7WCA - chains A and B of the 4 polymer chains in the assembly; structure by X-ray diffraction, 1.78 A resolution.

[Chain A (and B)]
Molecule: Catalase
From: Mycothermus thermophilus
Notes: EC 1.11.1.6; chain B of this document is another copy of the same molecule, construct and numbering; everything in this record applies to it too
Reference sequence: M4GGR7 (M4GGR7_9PEZI); residues 0-698 here correspond to UniProt positions 1-699 (UniProt number = residue number + 1)
Chain sequence (720 residues; row label = number of the first residue in the row; numbers below 1 keep their minus sign (Met-21 is residue -21)):
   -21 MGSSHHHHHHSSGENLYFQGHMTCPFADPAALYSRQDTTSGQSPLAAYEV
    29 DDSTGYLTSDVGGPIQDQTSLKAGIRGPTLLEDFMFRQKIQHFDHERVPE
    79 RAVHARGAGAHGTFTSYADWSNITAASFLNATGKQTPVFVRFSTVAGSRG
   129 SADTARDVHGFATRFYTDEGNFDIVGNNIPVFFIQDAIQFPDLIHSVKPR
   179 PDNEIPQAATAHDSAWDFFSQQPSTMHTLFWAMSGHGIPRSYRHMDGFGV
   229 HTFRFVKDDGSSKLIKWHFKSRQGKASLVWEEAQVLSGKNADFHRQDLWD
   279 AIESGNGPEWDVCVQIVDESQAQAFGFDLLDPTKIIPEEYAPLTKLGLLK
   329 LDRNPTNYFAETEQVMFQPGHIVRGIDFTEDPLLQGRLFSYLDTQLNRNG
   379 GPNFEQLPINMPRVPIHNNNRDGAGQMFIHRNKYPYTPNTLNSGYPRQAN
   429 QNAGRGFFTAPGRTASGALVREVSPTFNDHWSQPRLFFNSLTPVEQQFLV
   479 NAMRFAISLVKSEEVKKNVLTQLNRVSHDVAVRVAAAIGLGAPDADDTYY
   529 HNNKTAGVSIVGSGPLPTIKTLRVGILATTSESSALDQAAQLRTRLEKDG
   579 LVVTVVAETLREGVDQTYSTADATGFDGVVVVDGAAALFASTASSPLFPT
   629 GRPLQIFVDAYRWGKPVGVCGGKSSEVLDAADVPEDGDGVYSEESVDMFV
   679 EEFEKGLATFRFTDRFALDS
Not modelled in the structure: -21 to 19, 698 (chain B: -21 to 19)
Construct notes: initiating methionine (-21); expression tag (-20 to -1); engineered mutation Ala484 (Glu485 in M4GGR7)
Metal / ion sites: heme Fe near Tyr369 (its only coordinating residue here)
Residues lining bound ligands:
  - heme (HEM), molecule 1: Ile68, Phe71, Asp72
  - heme (HEM), molecule 2: Arg79, Ala80, Val81, His82, Arg119, Ser121, Gly138, Phe139, Ala140, Val153, Gly154, Asn155, Phe160, Ala165, Phe168, Val228, His229, Val343, Phe345, Leu361, Arg365, Ser368, Tyr369, Thr372, Gln373, Arg376
From the paper describing this entry:
  - mutagenesis - E484A: decreased catalytic activity
  - mutagenesis - T188D, T188I, E484A: increased catalytic activity on catechol
  - conformationally variable residues: Thr188

[Chain A / chain B interface]
Contacting residue pairs (79; chain A residue first):
  Ala51(A) - Ala51(B)  hydrophobic
  Pro56(A) - Leu58(B)  hydrophobic
  Thr57(A) - Leu58(B)
  Thr57(A) - Leu59(B)  hydrogen bond (backbone-backbone)
  Leu58(A) - Pro56(B)  hydrophobic
  Leu58(A) - Thr57(B)
  Leu59(A) - Thr57(B)  hydrogen bond (backbone-backbone)
  Leu59(A) - Leu59(B)
  Leu59(A) - Phe64(B)  hydrophobic
  Phe64(A) - Leu59(B)  hydrophobic
  Asp170(A) - Tyr414(B)
  Asp170(A) - Thr415(B)  hydrogen bond (side chain-backbone)
  His173(A) - Asn397(B)
  His173(A) - Pro413(B)  hydrogen bond (side chain-backbone)
  Ser174(A) - Tyr414(B)
  Arg178(A) - Lys411(B)
  Arg178(A) - Tyr412(B)
  Pro179(A) - Lys411(B)
  Pro179(A) - Pro413(B)
  Asp180(A) - Lys411(B)
  Asp191(A) - Leu419(B)
  Ser192(A) - Tyr414(B)
  Asp195(A) - Tyr414(B)  hydrogen bond
  Asp195(A) - Asn417(B)
  Asp195(A) - Thr418(B)  hydrogen bond
  Asp195(A) - Leu419(B)  hydrogen bond (side chain-backbone)
  Phe196(A) - Thr415(B)
  Phe196(A) - Pro416(B)
  Gln199(A) - Pro416(B)
  Gln199(A) - Thr418(B)
  Gln200(A) - Pro416(B)
  Glu358(A) - Leu447(B)
  Phe367(A) - Phe367(B)  hydrophobic
  Asp371(A) - Leu374(B)
  Leu374(A) - Asp371(B)
  Leu374(A) - Leu374(B)  hydrophobic
  Asn397(A) - His173(B)
  Lys411(A) - Arg178(B)
  Lys411(A) - Pro179(B)
  Lys411(A) - Asp180(B)
  Tyr412(A) - Arg178(B)
  Pro413(A) - His173(B)  hydrogen bond (backbone-side chain)
  Pro413(A) - Pro179(B)
  Tyr414(A) - Asp170(B)
  Tyr414(A) - Ser174(B)
  Tyr414(A) - Ser192(B)
  Tyr414(A) - Asp195(B)  hydrogen bond
  Thr415(A) - Asp170(B)  hydrogen bond (backbone-side chain)
  Thr415(A) - Phe196(B)
  Pro416(A) - Phe196(B)
  Pro416(A) - Gln199(B)
  Pro416(A) - Gln200(B)
  Asn417(A) - Asp195(B)
  Thr418(A) - Asp195(B)  hydrogen bond
  Thr418(A) - Gln199(B)
  Thr418(A) - Glu492(B)
  Thr418(A) - Val493(B)
  Leu419(A) - Asp191(B)
  Leu419(A) - Asp195(B)  hydrogen bond (backbone-side chain)
  Leu419(A) - Val493(B)  hydrophobic
  Thr437(A) - Arg449(B)  hydrogen bond
  Arg441(A) - Ala446(B)
  Arg441(A) - Leu447(B)  hydrogen bond (backbone-backbone)
  Thr442(A) - Gly445(B)
  Thr442(A) - Leu447(B)
  Ala443(A) - Ala443(B)
  Ala443(A) - Ser444(B)
  Ala443(A) - Gly445(B)  hydrogen bond (backbone-backbone)
  Ala443(A) - Leu447(B)  hydrophobic
  Ser444(A) - Ala443(B)
  Ser444(A) - Ser444(B)
  Gly445(A) - Thr442(B)
  Gly445(A) - Ala443(B)  hydrogen bond (backbone-backbone)
  Ala446(A) - Arg441(B)
  Leu447(A) - Arg441(B)  hydrogen bond (backbone-backbone)
  Leu447(A) - Thr442(B)
  Leu447(A) - Ala443(B)  hydrophobic
  Arg449(A) - Thr437(B)  hydrogen bond
  Val493(A) - Thr418(B)
Other interface residues (no listed pair), chain A (47 interface residues in all): Glu60, Arg65, Arg399, Ser490, Asn496
Other interface residues (no listed pair), chain B (48 interface residues in all): Glu60, Arg65, Glu358, Arg399, Ser490, Asn496

[In short]
Chain A and chain B form an interface of 47 and 48 residues respectively, with 18 hydrogen bonds. Polar pairs
include Asp170(A)-Thr415(B), His173(A)-Pro413(B) and Asp195(A)-Tyr414(B). Bound to chain A: heme. The paper
reports that T188D, T188I and E484A of chain A increase catalytic activity on catechol; conformational
variability at Thr188(A).
Chain A and chain B are both Catalase (Mycothermus thermophilus); the structure, CATPO mutant - E484A, was
determined by X-ray diffraction together with 7VN0 and 5YEM from the same study.
